7AZG - chains A and B of the 4 polymer chains in the assembly; structure by X-ray diffraction, 2.92 A resolution.

Chain A (and B):
Name: Beta sliding clamp
Organism: Escherichia coli 2-427-07_S4_C3
Notes: chain B of this document is another copy of the same molecule, construct and numbering; everything in this record applies to it too
UniProt: A0A073FMV0 (A0A073FMV0_ECOLX); residue numbers follow UniProt; this construct covers 1-366
Sequence (386 residues; row label = number of the first residue in the row; numbers below 1 keep their minus sign (Met-19 is residue -19)):
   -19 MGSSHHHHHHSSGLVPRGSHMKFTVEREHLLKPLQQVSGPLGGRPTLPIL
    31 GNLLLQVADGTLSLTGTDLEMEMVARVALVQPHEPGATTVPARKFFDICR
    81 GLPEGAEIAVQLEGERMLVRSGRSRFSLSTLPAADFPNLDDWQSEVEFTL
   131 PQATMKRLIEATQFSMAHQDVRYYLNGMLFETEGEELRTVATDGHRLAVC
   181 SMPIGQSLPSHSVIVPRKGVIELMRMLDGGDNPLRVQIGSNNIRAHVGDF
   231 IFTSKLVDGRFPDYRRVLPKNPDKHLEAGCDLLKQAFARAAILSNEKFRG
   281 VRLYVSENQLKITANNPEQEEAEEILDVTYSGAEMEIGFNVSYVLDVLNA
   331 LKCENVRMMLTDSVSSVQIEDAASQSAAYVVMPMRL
Not modelled in the structure: -19 to -1 (chain B: -19 to -2)
Differences from the reference sequence: initiating methionine (-19); expression tag (-18 to 0)

How chain A and chain B interact:
Pairs across the interface (62):
  Lys74(A) - Ile272(B)
  Lys74(A) - Glu298(B)  salt bridge
  Lys74(A) - Glu300(B)  salt bridge
  Asp77(A) - Ile272(B)
  Ile78(A) - Ile272(B)
  Gly81(A) - Arg269(B)  hydrogen bond (backbone-side chain)
  Leu82(A) - Arg269(B)
  Pro83(A) - Gln265(B)
  Pro83(A) - Arg269(B)
  Arg103(A) - Glu303(B)
  Arg103(A) - Glu304(B)
  Arg103(A) - Ile305(B)  hydrogen bond (backbone-backbone)
  Ser104(A) - Arg269(B)
  Ser104(A) - Glu303(B)
  Ser104(A) - Glu304(B)  hydrogen bond
  Arg105(A) - Glu301(B)
  Arg105(A) - Ala302(B)
  Arg105(A) - Glu303(B)  salt bridge
  Phe106(A) - Arg269(B)
  Phe106(A) - Leu273(B)  hydrophobic
  Phe106(A) - Glu301(B)
  Phe106(A) - Ala302(B)  hydrophobic
  Phe106(A) - Glu304(B)
  Ser107(A) - Glu300(B)
  Ser107(A) - Glu301(B)  hydrogen bond (backbone-backbone)
  Leu108(A) - Leu273(B)  hydrophobic
  Leu108(A) - Glu300(B)
  Ser109(A) - Glu300(B)  hydrogen bond (backbone-side chain)
  Gln265(A) - Gly81(B)  hydrogen bond (side chain-backbone)
  Arg269(A) - Gly81(B)  hydrogen bond (side chain-backbone)
  Arg269(A) - Leu82(B)
  Arg269(A) - Pro83(B)
  Arg269(A) - Ser104(B)
  Arg269(A) - Phe106(B)
  Ile272(A) - Lys74(B)
  Ile272(A) - Asp77(B)
  Ile272(A) - Ile78(B)
  Leu273(A) - Lys74(B)
  Leu273(A) - Ser107(B)
  Leu273(A) - Leu108(B)  hydrophobic
  Glu276(A) - Arg24(B)  salt bridge
  Gln289(A) - Arg103(B)
  Glu298(A) - Lys74(B)  salt bridge
  Glu298(A) - Arg96(B)
  Glu298(A) - Ser109(B)
  Gln299(A) - Arg96(B)  hydrogen bond (backbone-side chain)
  Glu300(A) - Pro71(B)
  Glu300(A) - Lys74(B)  salt bridge
  Glu300(A) - Ser107(B)
  Glu300(A) - Leu108(B)
  Glu300(A) - Ser109(B)  hydrogen bond
  Glu301(A) - Phe106(B)
  Glu301(A) - Ser107(B)  hydrogen bond (backbone-backbone)
  Ala302(A) - Arg105(B)
  Ala302(A) - Phe106(B)  hydrophobic
  Glu303(A) - Arg103(B)
  Glu303(A) - Ser104(B)
  Glu303(A) - Arg105(B)  hydrogen bond (backbone-backbone)
  Glu304(A) - Arg103(B)
  Glu304(A) - Ser104(B)  hydrogen bond
  Glu304(A) - Phe106(B)
  Ile305(A) - Arg103(B)  hydrogen bond (backbone-backbone)
Also at the interface, not in a pair above, chain A (30 interface residues in all): Pro71, Asn296, Asp307
Also at the interface, not in a pair above, chain B (28 interface residues in all): Asp307

Overview:
30 residues of chain A face 28 of chain B across their interface; the contacts include 13 hydrogen bonds and 6
salt bridges. Polar pairs include Lys74(A)-Glu298(B), Lys74(A)-Glu300(B) and Arg105(A)-Glu303(B).
Both chains are Beta sliding clamp (Escherichia coli 2-427-07_S4_C3). Entry 7AZG (DNA polymerase sliding clamp
from Escherichia coli with peptide 4 bound) was determined by X-ray diffraction together with 7AZ5, 7AZ6,
7AZ8, 7AZC, 7AZD, 7AZE and 3 further entries from the same study.
